Entry 8WHA (electron microscopy, 4.05 A resolution (low resolution: residue-level contacts below are approximate; hydrogen-bond / salt-bridge calls are withheld)); this record covers chains I and K of the 12 polymer chains in the assembly.

# Chain I
Molecule: sense strand (147-nt DNA)
Sequence (147 nucleotides; numbered 1 to 147; the number before each row is that of its first residue):
     1 ATCGAGAATCCCGGTGCCGAGGCCGCTCAATTGGTCGTAGACAGCTCTAG
    51 CACCGCTTAAACGCACGTACGCGCTGTCCCCCGCGTTTAACCGCCCAAGG
   101 GGATTACTCCCTAGTCTCCAGGCACGTGTCAGATATATACATCCGAT
Disordered / not traced: 1-4, 147

# Chain K
Name: ATP-dependent DNA helicase DDM1
From: Arabidopsis thaliana
Notes: EC 3.6.4.12
UniProtKB: Q9XFH4 (DDM1_ARATH); numbering as in UniProt (aligned over 1-764)
Chain sequence (765 residues; row label = number of the first residue in the row; numbering starts at 0):
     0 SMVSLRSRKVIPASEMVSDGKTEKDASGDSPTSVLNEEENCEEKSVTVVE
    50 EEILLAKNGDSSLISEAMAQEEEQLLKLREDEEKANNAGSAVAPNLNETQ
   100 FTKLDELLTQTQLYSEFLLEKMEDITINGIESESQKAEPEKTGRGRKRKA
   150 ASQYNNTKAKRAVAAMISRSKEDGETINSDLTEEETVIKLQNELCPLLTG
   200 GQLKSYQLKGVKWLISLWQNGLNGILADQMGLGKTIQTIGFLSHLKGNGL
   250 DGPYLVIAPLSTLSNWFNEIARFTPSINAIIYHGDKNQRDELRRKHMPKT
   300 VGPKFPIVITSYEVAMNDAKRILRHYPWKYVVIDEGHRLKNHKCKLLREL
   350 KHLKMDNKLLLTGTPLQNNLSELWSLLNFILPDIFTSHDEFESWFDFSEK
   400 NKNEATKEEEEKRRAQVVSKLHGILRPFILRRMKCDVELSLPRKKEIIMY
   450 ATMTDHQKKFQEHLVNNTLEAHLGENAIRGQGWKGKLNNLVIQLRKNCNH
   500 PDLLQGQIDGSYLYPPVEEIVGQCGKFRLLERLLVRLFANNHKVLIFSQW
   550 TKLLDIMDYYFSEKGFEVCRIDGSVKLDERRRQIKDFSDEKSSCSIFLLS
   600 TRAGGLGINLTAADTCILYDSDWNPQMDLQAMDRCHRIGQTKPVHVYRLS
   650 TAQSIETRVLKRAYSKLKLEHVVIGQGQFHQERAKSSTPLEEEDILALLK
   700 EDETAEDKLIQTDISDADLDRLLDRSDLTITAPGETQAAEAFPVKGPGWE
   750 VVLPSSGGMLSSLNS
Disordered / not traced: 0-202, 393-414, 677-764
Sequence notes: expression tag (0)
Small-molecule neighbours:
  - ADP (adenosine-5'-diphosphate): Lys203, Tyr205, Gln206, Gly230, Leu231, Gly232, Lys233, Thr234, Ile235, Arg271, Phe272, Asn608, Arg636, Ile637
  - beryllium trifluoride (BEF): Lys233, Thr234, Gly606, Arg633, Arg636
UniProt features mapped onto this chain:
  - motif: Arg145 to Gln152 (Nuclear localization signal 1), Asp333 to His336 (DEAH box), Leu429 to Val436 (Nuclear localization signal 2)
  - binding site (ATP): Asp227 to Thr234

# Chain I / chain K interface
Residue-residue contacts (15; chain I residue first):
  DC17(I) - Lys319(K)
  DC17(I) - His351(K)
  DC94(I) - Lys344(K)
  DC95(I) - Arg337(K)
  DC95(I) - Cys343(K)
  DC95(I) - Lys344(K)
  DC95(I) - Leu345(K)
  DC96(I) - Lys339(K)
  DC96(I) - Arg601(K)
  DA97(I) - Asn623(K)
  DA98(I) - Trp622(K)
  DA98(I) - Lys665(K)
  DG99(I) - Asn488(K)
  DG99(I) - Trp622(K)
  DG100(I) - Asn488(K)
Other interface residues (no listed pair), chain K (15 interface residues in all): Met315, Asn340, Arg661

# Overview
The interface between chain I and chain K involves 8 residues on one side and 15 on the other. Bound to chain
K: beryllium trifluoride and ADP. UniProt lists 8 ATP-binding residues on chain K.
Chain I is sense strand (147-nt DNA) and chain K is ATP-dependent DNA helicase DDM1 (Arabidopsis thaliana);
the structure, Structure of DDM1-nucleosome complex in the ADP-BeFx state with DDM1 bound to SHL2 and SHL-2,
was determined by electron microscopy together with 8WH5, 8WH8, 8WH9 and 8WHB from the same study.
